PDB entry 6GYT | X-ray diffraction, 2.50 A resolution | chains A and C of the 3 polymer chains in the assembly

# Chain A
Molecule: Histone acetyltransferase p300
Organism: Homo sapiens
Notes: EC 2.3.1.48, 2.3.1.-
Reference sequence: Q09472 (EP300_HUMAN); residues 1047-1168 here = UniProt positions 1047-1168
Chain sequence (161 residues; each row starts with the number of its first residue; note: 72 numbers in that range are skipped by the numbering (no residue carries them; nothing is unmodelled there)):
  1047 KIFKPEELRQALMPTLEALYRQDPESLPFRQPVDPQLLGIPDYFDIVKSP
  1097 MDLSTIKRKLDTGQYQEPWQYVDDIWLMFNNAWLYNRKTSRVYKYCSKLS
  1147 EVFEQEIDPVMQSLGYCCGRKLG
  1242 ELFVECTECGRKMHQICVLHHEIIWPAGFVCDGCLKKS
Differences from the reference sequence: expression tag (1169, 1242-1279)
Metal / ion sites: Zn2+ site 1: Cys1163, Cys1164, His1255, Cys1258; Zn2+ site 2: Cys1247, Cys1250, Cys1272, Cys1275
What the authors report for this chain:
  - mutagenesis - N1132A: abolished binding to acetyllysine

# Chain C
Molecule: Histone H4
Organism: Xenopus laevis
Chain sequence (9 residues; numbered 9 to 17; the number before each row is that of its first residue):
     9 GLGKGGAKA
Modified residues: Lys12 (N(6)-acetyllysine; ALY); Lys16 (N(6)-acetyllysine; ALY)
What the authors report for this chain:
  - post-translational modification sites: Lys12, Lys16

# How chain A and chain C interact
Contacting residue pairs (16; chain A residue first):
  Leu1073(A) with Gly9(C)
  Pro1074(A) with Leu10(C); Gly11(C); Lys12(C)
  Phe1075(A) with Lys12(C)
  Val1079(A) with Lys12(C)
  Leu1084(A) with Lys12(C); Gly13(C); Gly14(C)
  Ala1128(A) with Lys12(C)
  Tyr1131(A) with Lys12(C)
  Asn1132(A) with Lys12(C)
  Arg1137(A) with Ala17(C)
  Val1138(A) with Gly11(C); Lys12(C)
  Tyr1141(A) with Ala17(C), hydrogen bond (side chain-backbone)
Also at the interface, not in a pair above, chain A (13 interface residues in all): Ile1086, Tyr1089
Also at the interface, not in a pair above, chain C (9 interface residues in all): Ala15, Lys16

# Summary
Chain A and chain C form an interface of 13 and 9 residues respectively, with 1 hydrogen bond. The
hydrogen-bonded pair is Tyr1141(A)-Ala17(C). Cys1163(A), Cys1164(A), His1255(A) and Cys1258(A) coordinate Zn2+
site 1. The paper reports that N1132A of chain A abolishes binding to acetyllysine; modification sites
Lys12(C) and Lys16(C).
Here chain A is Histone acetyltransferase p300 (Homo sapiens) and chain C is Histone H4 (Xenopus laevis).
Entry 6GYT (Transcription factor dimerization activates the p300 acetyltransferase) was determined by X-ray
diffraction, deposited together with 6GYR.
